4FL5 - chains A and P; structure by X-ray diffraction, 1.90 A resolution.

== Chain A ==
Molecule: 14-3-3 protein sigma
Source organism: Homo sapiens
Reference sequence: P31947 (1433S_HUMAN); residue numbers follow UniProt; this construct covers 1-231
Amino-acid sequence (236 residues; row label = number of the first residue in the row; numbers below 1 keep their minus sign (Gly-4 is residue -4)):
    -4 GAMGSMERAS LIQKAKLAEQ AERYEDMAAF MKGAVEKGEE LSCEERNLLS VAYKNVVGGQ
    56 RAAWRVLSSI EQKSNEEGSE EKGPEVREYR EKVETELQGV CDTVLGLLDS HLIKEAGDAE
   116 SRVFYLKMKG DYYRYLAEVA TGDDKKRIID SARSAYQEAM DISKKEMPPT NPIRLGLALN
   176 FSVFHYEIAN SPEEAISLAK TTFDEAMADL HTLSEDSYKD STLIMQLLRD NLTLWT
Unresolved in the structure: 71-76
Modified residues: Cys38 (s-hydroxycysteine; CSO)
Construct notes: expression tag (-4 to 0)
Bound ions: Ca2+ site 1 near Glu2 (its only coordinating residue here); Ca2+ site 2: Glu35, Glu110; Mg2+ site 1: Glu86, Glu89; Ca2+ site 3 near Glu161 (its only coordinating residue here); Mg2+ site 2: Thr228, Thr231
UniProt features mapped onto this chain:
  - site (Interaction with phosphoserine on interacting protein): Arg56, Arg129
  - modified residue (Phosphoserine): Ser5, Ser74

== Chain P ==
Molecule: Microtubule-associated protein tau
Reference sequence: P10636 (TAU_HUMAN); residues 210-219 here correspond to UniProt positions 527-536 (UniProt number = residue number + 317)
Amino-acid sequence (10 residues; numbered 210 to 219; the number before each row is that of its first residue):
   210 SRTPSLPTPP
Unresolved in the structure: 210, 219
Modified residues: Ser214 (phosphoserine; SEP)
UniProt features mapped onto this chain:
  - modified residue: Thr212 (Phosphothreonine), Ser214 (Phosphoserine), Thr217 (Phosphothreonine)

== How chain A and chain P interact ==
Residue-residue contacts (28):
  Asn42(A) with Pro218(P)
  Ser45(A) with Pro218(P)
  Val46(A) with Pro218(P), hydrophobic
  Lys49(A) with Leu215(P), hydrogen bond (side chain-backbone); Pro216(P); Thr217(P)
  Arg56(A) with Ser214(P)
  Arg60(A) with Arg211(P)
  Lys122(A) with Leu215(P)
  Arg129(A) with Ser214(P)
  Tyr130(A) with Ser214(P)
  Glu133(A) with Arg211(P), salt bridge
  Gly171(A) with Leu215(P)
  Leu174(A) with Leu215(P), hydrophobic
  Asn175(A) with Ser214(P); Leu215(P), hydrogen bond (side chain-backbone)
  Val178(A) with Thr212(P); Pro213(P)
  Tyr181(A) with Thr212(P)
  Glu182(A) with Arg211(P), salt bridge; Thr212(P), hydrogen bond
  Ile183(A) with Arg211(P)
  Leu222(A) with Leu215(P), hydrophobic; Pro216(P)
  Asn226(A) with Thr212(P); Pro213(P), hydrogen bond (side chain-backbone)
  Leu229(A) with Thr212(P)
  Trp230(A) with Thr212(P), hydrogen bond
Interface residues without a listed pair, chain A (23 interface residues in all): Phe119, Ile219

== In short ==
Chain A and chain P form an interface of 23 and 8 residues respectively; the contacts include 5 hydrogen bonds
and 2 salt bridges. Polar pairs include Glu133(A)-Arg211(P), Glu182(A)-Arg211(P) and Lys49(A)-Leu215(P). The
Ca2+ site 2 is built by Glu35(A) and Glu110(A).
Here chain A is 14-3-3 protein sigma (Homo sapiens) and chain P is Microtubule-associated protein tau. Entry
4FL5 (Crystal structure of human 14-3-3 sigma in complex with a Tau-protein peptide surrounding pS214) was
determined by X-ray diffraction (same publication as 5BTV).
